7ZYW - chains C and D of the 6 polymer chains in the assembly; structure by X-ray diffraction, 2.45 A resolution.

== Chain C ==
Name: Tubulin alpha-1B chain
Source organism: Bos taurus
UniProt: P81947 (TBA1B_BOVIN); residue numbers follow UniProt; this construct covers 1-451
Sequence (451 residues; numbered 1 to 451; the number before each row is that of its first residue):
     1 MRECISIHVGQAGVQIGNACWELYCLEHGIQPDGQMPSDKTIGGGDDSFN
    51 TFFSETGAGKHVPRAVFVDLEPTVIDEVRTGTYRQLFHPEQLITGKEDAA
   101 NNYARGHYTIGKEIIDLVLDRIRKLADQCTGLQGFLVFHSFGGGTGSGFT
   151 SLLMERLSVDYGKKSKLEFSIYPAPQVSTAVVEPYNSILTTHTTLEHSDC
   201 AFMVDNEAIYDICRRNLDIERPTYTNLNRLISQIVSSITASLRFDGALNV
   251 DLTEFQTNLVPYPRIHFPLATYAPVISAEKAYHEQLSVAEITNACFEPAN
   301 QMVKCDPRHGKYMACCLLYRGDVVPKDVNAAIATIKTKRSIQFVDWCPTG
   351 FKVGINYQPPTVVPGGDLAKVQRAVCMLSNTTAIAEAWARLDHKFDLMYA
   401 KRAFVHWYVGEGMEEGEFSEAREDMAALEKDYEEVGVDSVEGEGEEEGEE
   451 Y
Unresolved in the structure: 441-451
Ion coordination: Ca2+: D39, T41, G44, E55
Ligand contacts: GTP (guanosine-5'-triphosphate): G10, Q11, A12, Q15, I16, D69, D98, A99, A100, N101, S140, G142, G143, G144, T145, G146, I171, P173, V177, S178, E183, N206, Y224, L227, N228, I231
From the paper describing this entry:
  - binding site for the ligand KG0: T179

== Chain D ==
Name: Tubulin beta-2B chain
Source organism: Bos taurus
UniProt: Q6B856 (TBB2B_BOVIN); the author numbering skips numbers that UniProt does not, so the offset changes along the chain: 1-42 = UniProt 1-42; 45-360 = UniProt 43-358; 369-455 = UniProt 359-445
Sequence (445 residues; row label = number of the first residue in the row; note: 10 numbers in that range are skipped by the numbering (no residue carries them; nothing is unmodelled there)):
     1 MREIVHIQAGQCGNQIGAKFWEVISDEHGIDPTGSYHGDSDL
    45 QLERINVYYNEATGNKYVPRAILVDLEPGTMDSVRSGPFGQIFRPDNFVF
    95 GQSGAGNNWAKGHYTEGAELVDSVLDVVRKESESCDCLQGFQLTHSLGGG
   145 TGSGMGTLLISKIREEYPDRIMNTFSVMPSPKVSDTVVEPYNATLSVHQL
   195 VENTDETYCIDNEALYDICFRTLKLTTPTYGDLNHLVSATMSGVTTCLRF
   245 PGQLNADLRKLAVNMVPFPRLHFFMPGFAPLTSRGSQQYRALTVPELTQQ
   295 MFDSKNMMAACDPRHGRYLTVAAIFRGRMSMKEVDEQMLNVQNKNSSYFV
   345 EWIPNNVKTAVCDIPP
   369 RGLKMSATFIGNSTAIQELFKRISEQFTAMFRRKAFLHWYTGEGMDEMEF
   419 TEAESNMNDLVSEYQQYQDATADEQGEFEEEEGEDEA
Unresolved in the structure: 1, 56-57, 221, 247-249, 276-285, 442-455
Ion coordination: Mg2+: Q11 (together with GDP)
Ligand contacts:
  - GDP (guanosine-5'-diphosphate): G10, Q11, C12, Q15, I16, D69, E71, A99, N101, S140, G142, G143, G144, T145, G146, V171, P173, V177, D179, E183, N206, L209, Y224, L227, N228
  - KG0 ((4R)-N-[(1R)-1-[4-(cyclopropylmethoxy)-6-oxidanylidene-pyran-2-yl]butyl]-4-methyl-2-[(E)-C-methyl-N-oxidanyl-carbonimidoyl]-5H-1,3-thiazole-4-carboxamide): Y52, Q136, N167, F169, E200, Y202, V238, T239, C241, L242, L252, L255, N258, M259, A316, A317, I318, K352, T353, A354, T376, F377, I378
Curated features (UniProtKB/Swiss-Prot):
  - motif: M1 to I4 (MREI motif)
  - binding site (GTP): Q11, E71, S140, G144, T145, G146, N206, N228
  - binding site (Mg(2+)): E71
  - modified residue: S40 (Phosphoserine), T57 (Phosphothreonine), K60 (N6-acetyllysine), S174 (Phosphoserine), T287 (Phosphothreonine), T292 (Phosphothreonine), R320 (Omega-N-methylarginine), E448 (5-glutamyl polyglutamate)
  - cross-link (Glycyl lysine isopeptide (Lys-Gly)): K60 (interchain with G-Cter in ubiquitin), K326 (interchain with G-Cter in ubiquitin)
From the paper describing this entry:
  - binding site for KG0: N167, F169, Y202, V238, T239, L242, L252, N258, I318, T376, I378

== Chain C / chain D interface ==
Pairs across the interface (55; chain C residue first):
  K96(C) - D130(D)  salt bridge
  K96(C) - C131(D)
  E97(C) - R164(D)  salt bridge
  E97(C) - R253(D)  salt bridge
  D98(C) - R2(D)  salt bridge
  D98(C) - D251(D)
  D98(C) - K254(D)  salt bridge
  A100(C) - R253(D)
  A100(C) - K254(D)
  A100(C) - V257(D)
  N101(C) - K254(D)
  N101(C) - N258(D)  hydrogen bond
  R105(C) - R253(D)
  P175(C) - N349(D)
  S178(C) - K352(D)  hydrogen bond (backbone-side chain)
  T179(C) - N258(D)  hydrogen bond (backbone-side chain)
  T179(C) - K352(D)
  A180(C) - N258(D)
  A180(C) - K352(D)
  V181(C) - N258(D)  hydrogen bond (backbone-side chain)
  V181(C) - I347(D)  hydrophobic
  V181(C) - P348(D)
  V181(C) - N349(D)
  V181(C) - K352(D)
  V182(C) - N258(D)
  E220(C) - K326(D)
  R221(C) - M325(D)
  R221(C) - D329(D)  salt bridge
  K394(C) - P348(D)
  K394(C) - N349(D)  hydrogen bond
  L397(C) - E345(D)
  L397(C) - W346(D)
  L397(C) - P348(D)  hydrophobic
  L397(C) - A440(D)  hydrophobic
  M398(C) - W346(D)  hydrogen bond (backbone-backbone)
  M398(C) - P348(D)
  K401(C) - F262(D)
  K401(C) - W346(D)
  K401(C) - A438(D)
  K401(C) - T439(D)  hydrogen bond (side chain-backbone)
  R402(C) - F262(D)
  A403(C) - P261(D)
  A403(C) - F262(D)  hydrophobic
  F404(C) - V257(D)
  F404(C) - N258(D)
  F404(C) - V260(D)
  F404(C) - P261(D)  hydrogen bond (backbone-backbone)
  F404(C) - I347(D)  hydrophobic
  H406(C) - V260(D)
  H406(C) - P261(D)  hydrogen bond (side chain-backbone)
  H406(C) - F262(D)
  H406(C) - P263(D)
  W407(C) - A256(D)
  W407(C) - V257(D)
  W407(C) - V260(D)  hydrogen bond (side chain-backbone)
Interface residues without a listed pair, chain C (25 interface residues in all): E71, Y210
Interface residues without a listed pair, chain D (31 interface residues in all): D199, M259, T314, N350, Y435

== In short ==
25 residues of chain C face 31 of chain D across their interface, with 10 hydrogen bonds and 6 salt bridges.
Polar contacts include K96(C)-D130(D), E97(C)-R164(D) and E97(C)-R253(D). Chain C binds GTP. From the paper: a
binding site for KG0 at N167(D), F169(D) and Y202(D) among others; a binding site for the ligand KG0 at
T179(C).
Chain C is Tubulin alpha-1B chain and chain D is Tubulin beta-2B chain, both from Bos taurus; the structure,
Crystal structure of T2R-TTL-PM534 complex, was determined by X-ray diffraction.
